5HQ1 - chain A; structure by X-ray diffraction, 1.00 A resolution.

== Chain A ==
Name: Lysozyme C
Source organism: Gallus gallus
Notes: EC 3.2.1.17
UniProtKB: P00698 (LYSC_CHICK); residues 1-128 here correspond to UniProt positions 19-146 (UniProt number = residue number + 18)
Chain sequence (128 residues; each row starts with the number of its first residue):
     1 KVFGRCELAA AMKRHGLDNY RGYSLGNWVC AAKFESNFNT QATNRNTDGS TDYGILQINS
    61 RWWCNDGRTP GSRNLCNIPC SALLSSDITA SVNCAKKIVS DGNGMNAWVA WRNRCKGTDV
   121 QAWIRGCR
Unresolved in the structure: 128
UniProt features mapped onto this chain:
  - active site: E35, D52
  - binding site (substrate): D101
Cystine bridges: C6-C127, C30-C115, C64-C80, C76-C94
Bound ions: platinum (II) ion site 1 near H15 (its only coordinating residue here)

== Overview ==
UniProt lists active-site residues E35 and D52 and substrate-binding residue D101.
Chain A is Lysozyme C (Gallus gallus); the structure, Comment on S. W. M. Tanley and J. R. Helliwell
Structural dynamics of cisplatin binding to ..., was determined by X-ray diffraction, deposited together with
5HMV, 5I5Q and 5IDD.
